PDB entry 4JXH | X-ray diffraction, 1.47 A resolution | chain A

[Chain A]
Protein: Cytohesin-2
Organism: Homo sapiens
Notes: fragment: Sec7 domain
UniProt: Q99418 (CYH2_HUMAN); residue numbers follow UniProt; this construct covers 56-251
Sequence (217 residues; row label = number of the first residue in the row):
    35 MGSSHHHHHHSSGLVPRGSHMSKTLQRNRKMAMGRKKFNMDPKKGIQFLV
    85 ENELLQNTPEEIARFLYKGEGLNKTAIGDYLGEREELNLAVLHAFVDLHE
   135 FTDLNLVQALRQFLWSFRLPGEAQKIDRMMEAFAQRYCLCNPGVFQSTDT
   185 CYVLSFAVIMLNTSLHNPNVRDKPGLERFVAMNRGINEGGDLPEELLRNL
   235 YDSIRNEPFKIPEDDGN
Disordered / not traced: 35-54, 250-251
Sequence notes: expression tag (35-55)
Ligand contacts: HRC (N-(4-hydroxy-2,6-dimethylphenyl)benzenesulfonamide): Leu148, Phe151, Arg152, Leu153, Pro154, Ile160, Met164, Phe190, Ile193, Thr197, Ile245

[Overview]
Ligands of chain A: compound HRC.
Chain A is Cytohesin-2 (Homo sapiens); the structure, Complexe of ARNO Sec7 domain with the protein-protein
interaction inhibitor N-(4-hydroxy-2,6-dimethylphenyl)benzenesulfonamide at pH 8.5, was determined by X-ray
diffraction, deposited together with 4L5M, 4JMI, 4JMO and 4JWL.
